Entry 8QRH (electron microscopy, 3.60 A resolution); this record covers chains B and C of the 6 polymer chains in the assembly.

[Chain B (and C)]
Protein: Genome polyprotein
From: Orthoflavivirus encephalitidis
Notes: chain C of this document is another copy of the same molecule, construct and numbering; everything in this record applies to it too
UniProtKB: D2XD30 (D2XD30_9FLAV); residues 1-492 here = UniProt positions 1-492
Sequence (492 residues; numbered 1 to 492; the number before each row is that of its first residue):
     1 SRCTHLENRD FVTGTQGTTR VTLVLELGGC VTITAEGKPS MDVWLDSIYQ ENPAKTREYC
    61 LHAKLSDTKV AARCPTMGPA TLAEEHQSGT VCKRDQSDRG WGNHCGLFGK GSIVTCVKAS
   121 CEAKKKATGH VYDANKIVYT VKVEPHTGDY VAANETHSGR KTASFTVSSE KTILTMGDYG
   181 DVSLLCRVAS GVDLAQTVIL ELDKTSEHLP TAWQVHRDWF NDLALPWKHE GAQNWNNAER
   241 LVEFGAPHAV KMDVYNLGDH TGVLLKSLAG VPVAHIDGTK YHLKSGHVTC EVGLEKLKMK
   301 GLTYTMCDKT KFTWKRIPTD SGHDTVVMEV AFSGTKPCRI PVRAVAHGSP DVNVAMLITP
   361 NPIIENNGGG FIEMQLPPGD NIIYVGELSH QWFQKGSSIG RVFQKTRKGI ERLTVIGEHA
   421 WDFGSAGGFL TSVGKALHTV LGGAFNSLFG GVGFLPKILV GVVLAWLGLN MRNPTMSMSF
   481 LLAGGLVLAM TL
Disulfides: Cys3-Cys30, Cys60-Cys121, Cys74-Cys105, Cys92-Cys116, Cys186-Cys290, Cys307-Cys338
Covalent attachments: N-acetylglucosamine (NAG) linked to Asn154
Construct notes: conflict Ala426 (Thr in D2XD30)

[Chain B / chain C interface]
Contacting residue pairs (14):
  Ile317(B) with Asn135(C)
  His347(B) with Arg187(C); Glu291(C), salt bridge
  Asp380(B) with Arg187(C), salt bridge
  Tyr384(B) with Glu170(C), hydrogen bond
  Ser389(B) with Ser168(C); Glu170(C)
  His390(B) with Asn135(C); Val167(C)
  Gln391(B) with Thr166(C); Val167(C), hydrogen bond (backbone-backbone); Cys186(C), hydrogen bond (side chain-backbone); Val188(C), hydrogen bond (side chain-backbone)
  Phe393(B) with Ala189(C), hydrophobic
Other interface residues (no listed pair), chain B (9 interface residues in all): Ile382

[Overview]
Chain B and chain C form an interface of 9 and 10 residues respectively, with 4 hydrogen bonds and 2 salt
bridges. Polar contacts include His347(B)-Glu291(C), Asp380(B)-Arg187(C) and Tyr384(B)-Glu170(C). Covalently
linked N-acetylglucosamine: at Asn154(B).
Chain B and chain C are both Genome polyprotein (Orthoflavivirus encephalitidis); the structure, Inactivated
tick-borne encephalitis virus (TBEV) vaccine strain Sofjin-Chumakov, was determined by electron microscopy,
deposited together with 8R8L.
